Entry 8G2Z (electron microscopy, 4.10 A resolution (low resolution: residue-level contacts below are approximate; hydrogen-bond / salt-bridge calls are withheld)); this record covers chains 0A and 7R of the 431 polymer chains in the assembly.

Chain 0A:
Protein: RIB27A
From: Tetrahymena thermophila
Reference sequence: I7LUL4 (I7LUL4_TETTS); numbering as in UniProt (aligned over 1-236)
Chain sequence (236 residues; row label = number of the first residue in the row):
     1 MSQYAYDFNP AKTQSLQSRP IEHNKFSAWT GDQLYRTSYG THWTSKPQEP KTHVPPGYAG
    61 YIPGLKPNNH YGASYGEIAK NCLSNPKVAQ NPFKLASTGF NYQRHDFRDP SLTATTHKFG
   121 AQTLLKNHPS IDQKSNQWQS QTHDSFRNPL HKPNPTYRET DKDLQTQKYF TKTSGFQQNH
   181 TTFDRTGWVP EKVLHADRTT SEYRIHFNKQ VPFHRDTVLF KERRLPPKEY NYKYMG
Unresolved in the structure: 1-2, 155-236

Chain 7R:
Protein: Flagellar microtubule protofilament ribbon protein
From: Tetrahymena thermophila
Reference sequence: I7M0S7 (I7M0S7_TETTS); residue numbers follow UniProt; this construct covers 1-613
Chain sequence (613 residues; each row starts with the number of its first residue):
     1 MNYNLPKTVP LLPGHCFPDH LKESHHKTQQ FTLVNNVHCE KTNYIEEKND PYLIDSLRMG
    61 TPPDLTYGKR KAPINDYIPR IQPPWLKYDR QVLRFYCYFQ ESVVENPYEN YRIRKCTLYY
   121 YLSDGTIHVN EPKIMNSGIE QGVFIKRQQI PKQLNSTDYY TWEDLNVGIN INLFERVFRI
   181 VDCDSFTKEF FVYMGKKMNS PERVPNDAFE AQKTLKDIKI PPPNTKEYNE YNEVKLGGGH
   241 PNTGLQKYLE NDRKVLSFNV LWNDTSLEGG LNYYILNYFL ADDTTEIKEI KRHNSGKDAF
   301 PLFLCRKKLP KEPIMTHYPG MTLKKEEYYS PSDLVCGNMV RIYNKDCLIF NCDAYTKEWY
   361 LQNMNLQQIP ITLKKEDIKR FYQPVPPYNG FGSEADSLGS VYNLQPKAPR KDINKMYTQD
   421 QYILRFEGKL ISQNKEDNHR KFIISFFCGD DTIMVYETAD KNSGIWGGKF LERMNHNNPI
   481 NNKPYTELDF QIGEIIQLGV YRFQLLRADE YTHKYMKSKP EVFKEADIEY TLNHLRKFAT
   541 KYKSYDEFMV LLIKNIDPNR RGVIDFNDFV VGLRRLGYNL TYQEIYTLMR YFDLDENWKL
   601 DVKSLFVALG GKQ
Unresolved in the structure: 1-2, 612-613

Chain 0A / chain 7R interface:
Pairs across the interface - 58 pairs, chain 0A then chain 7R:
  Gln-3(0A) / Pro-6(7R)
  Gln-3(0A) / Lys-7(7R)
  Gln-3(0A) / Thr-8(7R)
  Tyr-4(0A) / Val-9(7R)
  Ala-5(0A) / Thr-8(7R)
  Ala-5(0A) / Val-9(7R)
  Tyr-6(0A) / Thr-8(7R)
  Tyr-6(0A) / Val-9(7R)
  Tyr-6(0A) / Leu-11(7R)
  Asp-7(0A) / Thr-8(7R)
  Gln-17(0A) / Tyr-44(7R)
  Gln-17(0A) / Ile-45(7R)
  Gln-17(0A) / Glu-46(7R)
  Gln-17(0A) / Glu-47(7R)
  Ile-21(0A) / Asp-50(7R)
  Glu-22(0A) / Asp-50(7R)
  Glu-22(0A) / Tyr-52(7R)
  Ser-27(0A) / Leu-65(7R)
  Gly-31(0A) / Tyr-67(7R)
  Lys-46(0A) / Tyr-67(7R)
  Pro-47(0A) / Tyr-67(7R)
  Pro-50(0A) / Arg-70(7R)
  Lys-51(0A) / Arg-70(7R)
  Thr-52(0A) / Lys-71(7R)
  His-53(0A) / Ile-74(7R)
  His-53(0A) / Asp-76(7R)
  Lys-80(0A) / Pro-73(7R)
  Leu-83(0A) / Arg-70(7R)
  Ser-84(0A) / Pro-73(7R)
  Lys-94(0A) / Thr-61(7R)
  Lys-94(0A) / Pro-62(7R)
  Leu-95(0A) / Pro-62(7R)
  Ala-96(0A) / Pro-62(7R)
  Phe-100(0A) / Ser-56(7R)
  Phe-100(0A) / Leu-57(7R)
  Asn-101(0A) / Leu-57(7R)
  Asn-101(0A) / Arg-58(7R)
  Asn-101(0A) / Met-59(7R)
  Asn-101(0A) / Gly-60(7R)
  Gln-103(0A) / Leu-57(7R)
  Gln-103(0A) / Arg-58(7R)
  Arg-104(0A) / Arg-58(7R)
  Arg-104(0A) / Met-59(7R)
  Arg-104(0A) / Gly-60(7R)
  Arg-147(0A) / Asn-75(7R)
  Asn-148(0A) / Asn-75(7R)
  Pro-149(0A) / Asn-75(7R)
  Pro-149(0A) / Ile-78(7R)
  Leu-150(0A) / Ile-78(7R)
  Leu-150(0A) / Leu-86(7R)
  Leu-150(0A) / Asp-89(7R)
  His-151(0A) / Gln-82(7R)
  Lys-152(0A) / Asn-75(7R)
  Lys-152(0A) / Asp-76(7R)
  Lys-152(0A) / Ile-78(7R)
  Lys-152(0A) / Pro-79(7R)
  Lys-152(0A) / Gln-82(7R)
  Asn-154(0A) / Arg-80(7R)
Also at the interface, not in a pair above, chain 0A (36 interface residues in all): Leu-16, Thr-30, Val-88
Also at the interface, not in a pair above, chain 7R (36 interface residues in all): Thr-66, Gly-68, Tyr-77, Lys-87

Overview:
Chain 0A and chain 7R each contribute 36 residues to their interface.
Here chain 0A is RIB27A and chain 7R is Flagellar microtubule protofilament ribbon protein, both from
Tetrahymena thermophila. Entry 8G2Z (48-nm doublet microtubule from Tetrahymena thermophila strain CU428) was
determined by electron microscopy, deposited together with 8G3D.
